PDB entry 6TVR | X-ray diffraction, 2.63 A resolution | chains A and H of the 6 polymer chains in the assembly

Chain A:
Molecule: Hemagglutinin HA1
Organism: Influenza A virus (A/harbour seal/Germany/1/2014(H10N7))
Reference sequence: A0A0A7HR51 (A0A0A7HR51_9INFA); residues 3-325 here correspond to UniProt positions 10-332 (UniProt number = residue number + 7)
Chain sequence (325 residues; row label = number of the first residue in the row):
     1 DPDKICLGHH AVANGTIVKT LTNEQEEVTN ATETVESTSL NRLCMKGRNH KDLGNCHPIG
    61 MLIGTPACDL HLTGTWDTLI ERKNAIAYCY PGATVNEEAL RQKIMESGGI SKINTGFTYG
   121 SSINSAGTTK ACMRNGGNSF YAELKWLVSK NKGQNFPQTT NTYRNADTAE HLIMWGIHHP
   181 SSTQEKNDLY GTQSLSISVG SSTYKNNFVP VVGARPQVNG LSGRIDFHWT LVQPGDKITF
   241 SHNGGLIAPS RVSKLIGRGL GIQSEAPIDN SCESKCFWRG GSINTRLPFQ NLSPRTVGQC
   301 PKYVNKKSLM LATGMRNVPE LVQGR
Not modelled in the structure: 322-325
Sequence notes: expression tag (1-2)
Disulfides: C44-C272, C56-C68, C89-C132, C276-C300
Metal / ion sites: Ca2+: E106 (together with N-acetylglucosamine) (shared with 1 residue of chain B; N79(H) of chain H)

Chain H:
Molecule: Hemagglutinin HA2
Organism: Influenza A virus (A/harbour seal/Germany/1/2014(H10N7))
Reference sequence: A0A0A7HR51 (A0A0A7HR51_9INFA); residues 1-176 here correspond to UniProt positions 333-508 (UniProt number = residue number + 332)
Chain sequence (177 residues; each row starts with the number of its first residue):
     1 GLFGAIAGFI ENGWEGMVDG WYGFRHQNAQ GTGQAADYKS TQAAIDQITG KLNRIIKKTN
    61 TEFESIESEF SEIDHQIGNV INWTKDSITD IWTYQAELLV AMENQHTIDM ADSEMLNLYE
   121 RVRKQLRQNA EEDGKGCFEI YHACDDSCME SIRNNTYDHS QYREEALLNR LNINPVK
Not modelled in the structure: 173-177
Sequence notes: expression tag (177)
Disulfides: C144-C148
Covalent attachments: N-acetylglucosamine (NAG) linked to N82
Metal / ion sites: Ca2+ site 1: E64 (together with N-acetylglucosamine) (shared with 1 residue of chain G; 1 residue of chain J); Ca2+ site 2: N79 (together with N-acetylglucosamine) (shared with E106(A) of chain A; 1 residue of chain B)

Interface between chain A and chain H:
Residue-residue contacts (8; chain A residue first):
  N96(A) with D74(H)
  E98(A) with Q76(H)
  A99(A) with H75(H)
  Q102(A) with N79(H), hydrogen bond
  K103(A) with H75(H)
  E106(A) with H75(H), salt bridge; N79(H), hydrogen bond
  K302(A) with D90(H), salt bridge

Overview:
Chain A and chain H form an interface of 7 and 5 residues respectively; the contacts include 2 hydrogen bonds
and 2 salt bridges. Polar contacts include E106(A)-H75(H), K302(A)-D90(H) and Q102(A)-N79(H).
N-acetylglucosamine is covalently linked to N82(H).
Chain A is Hemagglutinin HA1 and chain H is Hemagglutinin HA2, both from Influenza A virus (A/harbour
seal/Germany/1/2014(H10N7)); the structure, Crystal structure of the haemagglutinin mutant (Gln226Leu) from an
H10N7 seal influenza virus isolated in Germany, was determined by X-ray diffraction together with 6TJW, 6TJY,
6TVA, 6TVB, 6TVC, 6TVD and 9 further entries from the same study.
